Entry 4O56 (X-ray diffraction, 1.80 A resolution); this record covers chains A and B.

== Chain A ==
Protein: Serine/threonine-protein kinase PLK1
Source organism: Homo sapiens
Notes: EC 2.7.11.21
UniProtKB: P53350 (PLK1_HUMAN); numbering as in UniProt (aligned over 367-603)
Chain sequence (244 residues; each row starts with the number of its first residue):
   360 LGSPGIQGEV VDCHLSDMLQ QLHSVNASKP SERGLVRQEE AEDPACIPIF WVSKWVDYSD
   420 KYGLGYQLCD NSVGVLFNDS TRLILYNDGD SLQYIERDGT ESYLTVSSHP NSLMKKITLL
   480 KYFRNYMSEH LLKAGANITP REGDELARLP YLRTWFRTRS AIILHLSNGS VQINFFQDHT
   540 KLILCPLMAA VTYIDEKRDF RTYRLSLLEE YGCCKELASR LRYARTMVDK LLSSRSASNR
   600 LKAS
Sequence notes: expression tag (360-366)
UniProt features mapped onto this chain:
  - region: Ala493 to Arg507 (Linker), His538 to Lys540 (Important for interaction with phosphorylated proteins)
  - modified residue: Ser375 (Phosphoserine), Ser450 (Phosphoserine), Thr498 (Phosphothreonine)
  - cross-link: Lys492 (Glycyl lysine isopeptide (Lys-Gly) (interchain with G-Cter in ubiquitin))
  - mutagenesis: Trp414 (W414F: Abolishes interaction with CDC25C and reduces centrosomal localization; W414F: No effect on centrosomal localization, nor on S-phase progression; when asscociated with A-427 ...), Val415 (V415A: Loss of centrosomal localization and of S-phase progression; when associated with A- 414 and A-427), Leu427 (L427A: No effect on centrosomal localization, nor on S-phase progression; when associated with A-414. Loss of centrosomal localization and of S-phase progression; when associated with A- 414 and A-415), Lys492 (K492R: Severe mitotic defects leading to prometaphase delay. Increased localization at kinetochores leading to increased levels of phosphorylated BUBR1), His538 (H538A: In pincer mutant; loss of centrosomal location and decreased interaction with phosphorylated CDC25C and BUB1; when associated with M-540), Lys540 (K540M: In pincer mutant; loss of centrosomal location and decreased interaction with phosphorylated CDC25C and BUB1; when associated with A-538)

== Chain B ==
Protein: synthetic peptide
Chain sequence (8 residues; numbered 12 to 19; the number before each row is that of its first residue):
    12 GPMTSTPK
Modified positions: Thr17 (phosphothreonine; TPO)

== Chain A / chain B interface ==
Residue-residue contacts - 25 pairs, chain A then chain B:
  Lys413(A) - Ser16(B)
  Trp414(A) - Pro13(B)
  Trp414(A) - Met14(B)
  Trp414(A) - Thr15(B)
  Trp414(A) - Ser16(B)  hydrogen bond (backbone-backbone)
  Val415(A) - Met14(B)
  Asp416(A) - Met14(B)  hydrogen bond (backbone-backbone)
  Tyr485(A) - Thr15(B)
  Ser487(A) - Lys19(B)  hydrogen bond (backbone-side chain)
  Glu488(A) - Lys19(B)
  His489(A) - Pro18(B)
  His489(A) - Lys19(B)  hydrogen bond (backbone-backbone)
  Leu490(A) - Thr15(B)
  Leu490(A) - Ser16(B)
  Leu490(A) - Thr17(B)
  Leu490(A) - Pro18(B)  hydrophobic
  Leu490(A) - Lys19(B)
  Leu491(A) - Thr17(B)  hydrogen bond (backbone-backbone)
  Leu491(A) - Pro18(B)
  Leu491(A) - Lys19(B)
  Arg516(A) - Gly12(B)
  Arg516(A) - Pro13(B)  hydrogen bond (side chain-backbone)
  Phe535(A) - Pro13(B)  hydrophobic
  His538(A) - Thr17(B)
  Lys540(A) - Thr17(B)
Other interface residues (no listed pair), chain A (16 interface residues in all): Asn533, Phe534

== In short ==
Chain A and chain B form an interface of 16 and 8 residues respectively; the contacts include 6 hydrogen
bonds. Polar contacts include Ser487(A)-Lys19(B), Arg516(A)-Pro13(B) and Trp414(A)-Ser16(B). Curated
annotation (UniProt) lists 6 mutagenesis sites on chain A.
Here chain A is Serine/threonine-protein kinase PLK1 (Homo sapiens) and chain B is synthetic peptide. Entry
4O56 (Structure of PLK1 in complex with peptide) was determined by X-ray diffraction.
